Entry 8Z9Q (electron microscopy, 2.33 A resolution); this record covers chains A and D of the 4 polymer chains in the assembly.

Chain A:
Name: Polymerase acidic protein
From: Thogoto virus (isolate SiAr 126)
UniProt: P27194 (PA_THOGV); residue numbers follow UniProt; this construct covers 1-622
Sequence (622 residues; each row starts with the number of its first residue):
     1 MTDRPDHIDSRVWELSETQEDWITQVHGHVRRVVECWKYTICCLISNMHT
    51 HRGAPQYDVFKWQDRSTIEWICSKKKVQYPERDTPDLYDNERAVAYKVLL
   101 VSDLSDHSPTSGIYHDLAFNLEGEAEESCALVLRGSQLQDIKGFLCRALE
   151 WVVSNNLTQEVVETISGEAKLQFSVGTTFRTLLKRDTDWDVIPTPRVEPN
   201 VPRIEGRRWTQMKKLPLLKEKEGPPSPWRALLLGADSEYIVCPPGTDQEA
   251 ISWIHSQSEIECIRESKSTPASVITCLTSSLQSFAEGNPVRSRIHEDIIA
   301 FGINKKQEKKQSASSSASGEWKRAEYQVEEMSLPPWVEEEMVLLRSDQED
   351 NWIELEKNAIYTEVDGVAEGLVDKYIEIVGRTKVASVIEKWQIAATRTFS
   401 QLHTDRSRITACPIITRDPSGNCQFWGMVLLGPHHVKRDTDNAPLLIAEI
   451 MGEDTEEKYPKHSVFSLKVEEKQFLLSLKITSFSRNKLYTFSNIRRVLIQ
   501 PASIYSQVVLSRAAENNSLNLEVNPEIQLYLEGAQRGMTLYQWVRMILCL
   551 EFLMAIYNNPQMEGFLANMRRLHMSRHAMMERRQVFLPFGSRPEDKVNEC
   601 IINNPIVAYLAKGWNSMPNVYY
Not modelled in the structure: 1
Sequence notes: conflict Glu-471 (Gly in P27194)

Chain D:
Molecule: 10-nt RNA strand
Sequence (10 nucleotides; row label = number of the first residue in the row):
     1 XGCAAAAACA
Modified residues: ATP (adenosine-5'-triphosphate) at position 1

How chain A and chain D interact:
Pairs across the interface (35):
  Arg-229(A) / A4(D)  salt bridge to the phosphate
  Arg-229(A) / A5(D)  base contact
  Lys-267(A) / ATP_1(D)
  Ser-268(A) / ATP_1(D)
  Ser-268(A) / G2(D)  hydrogen bond to the phosphate
  Gly-302(A) / ATP_1(D)
  Gly-302(A) / A10(D)  hydrogen bond to the sugar
  Lys-305(A) / ATP_1(D)
  Lys-305(A) / A10(D)  base contact
  Lys-306(A) / C9(D)  salt bridge to the phosphate
  Lys-306(A) / A10(D)  salt bridge to the phosphate
  Lys-309(A) / ATP_1(D)
  Lys-309(A) / G2(D)  base contact
  Lys-309(A) / A10(D)  hydrogen bond to the base
  Tyr-326(A) / A6(D)  base contact
  Tyr-326(A) / A7(D)  hydrogen bond to the sugar
  Gln-327(A) / A5(D)  base contact
  Gln-327(A) / A6(D)  base contact
  Val-328(A) / A6(D)  base contact
  Arg-438(A) / C9(D)  sugar contact
  Asp-441(A) / C9(D)  sugar contact
  Asn-442(A) / G2(D)  base contact
  Asn-442(A) / C3(D)  hydrogen bond to the base
  Asn-442(A) / C9(D)  hydrogen bond to the sugar
  Lys-461(A) / C3(D)  salt bridge to the phosphate
  Lys-479(A) / G2(D)  hydrogen bond to the phosphate
  Lys-479(A) / C3(D)  salt bridge to the phosphate
  Ile-480(A) / ATP_1(D)
  Ile-480(A) / G2(D)  hydrogen bond to the sugar
  Thr-481(A) / G2(D)  sugar contact
  Thr-481(A) / C3(D)  sugar contact
  Ser-482(A) / G2(D)  hydrogen bond to the base
  Ser-482(A) / C3(D)  hydrogen bond to the sugar
  Lys-487(A) / A4(D)  hydrogen bond to the phosphate
  Pro-560(A) / A5(D)  phosphate contact
Other interface residues (no listed pair), chain A (30 interface residues in all): Ile-299, Phe-301, Asn-304, Arg-323, Ala-324, Lys-437, Phe-483, Asn-559, Ile-602, Asn-603

In short:
Chain A and chain D form an interface of 30 and 9 residues respectively, with 11 hydrogen bonds and 5 salt
bridges. Polar pairs include Lys-309(A)/A10(D), Asn-442(A)/C3(D) and Ser-482(A)/G2(D).
Chain A is Polymerase acidic protein (Thogoto virus (isolate SiAr 126)) and chain D is a 10-nt RNA strand; the
structure, Cryo-EM structure of Thogoto virus polymerase in a replication reception conformation, was
determined by electron microscopy, deposited together with 8Z85, 8Z8J, 8Z8N, 8Z8X, 8Z90, 8Z97 and 3 further
entries.
